PDB entry 1H73 | X-ray diffraction, 2.00 A resolution | chain A

# Chain A
Protein: Homoserine kinase
From: Methanococcus jannaschii
Notes: EC 2.7.1.39
UniProt: Q58504 (KHSE_METJA); residues 5-300 here correspond to UniProt positions 1-296 (UniProt number = residue number - 4)
Amino-acid sequence (296 residues; each row starts with the number of its first residue):
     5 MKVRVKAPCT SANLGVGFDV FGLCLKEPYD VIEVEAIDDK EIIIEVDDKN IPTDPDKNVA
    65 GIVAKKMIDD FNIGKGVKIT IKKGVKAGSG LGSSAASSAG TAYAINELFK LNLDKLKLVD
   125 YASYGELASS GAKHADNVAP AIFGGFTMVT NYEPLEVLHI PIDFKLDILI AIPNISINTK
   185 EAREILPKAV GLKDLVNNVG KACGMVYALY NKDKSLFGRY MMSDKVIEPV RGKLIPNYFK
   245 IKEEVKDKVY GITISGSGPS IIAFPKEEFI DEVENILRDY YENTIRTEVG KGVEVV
Residues lining bound ligands:
  - AMP-PNP (ANP; phosphoaminophosphonic acid-adenylate ester): N54, I55, P56, K61, N62, V63, I85, K87, K90, A91, G92, S93, G94, L95, G96, S97, S98, A99, S101, E130, S133, N141, I181, T183, G260, S261
  - threonine (THR): A16, N17, F22, D23, D140, N141, T183, R187, R235, G260, S261
Curated features (UniProtKB/Swiss-Prot):
  - binding site (ATP): K90 to A100

# Summary
Ligands of chain A: threonine and AMP-PNP. Curated annotation (UniProt) lists 11 ATP-binding residues.
Chain A is Homoserine kinase (Methanococcus jannaschii); the structure, Crystal structure of homoserine kinase
complexed with threonine, was determined by X-ray diffraction, deposited together with 1H74 and 1H72.
